Entry 6HEA (electron microscopy, 7.04 A resolution (low resolution: residue-level contacts below are approximate; hydrogen-bond / salt-bridge calls are withheld)); this record covers chains B and 3 of the 34 polymer chains in the assembly.

Chain B:
Molecule: Proteasome subunit alpha
Organism: Archaeoglobus fulgidus DSM 4304
Notes: EC 3.4.25.1; engineered mutation(s): 0
UniProt: O29760 (PSA_ARCFU); numbering as in UniProt (aligned over 5-246)
Chain sequence (242 residues; numbered 5 to 246; the number before each row is that of its first residue):
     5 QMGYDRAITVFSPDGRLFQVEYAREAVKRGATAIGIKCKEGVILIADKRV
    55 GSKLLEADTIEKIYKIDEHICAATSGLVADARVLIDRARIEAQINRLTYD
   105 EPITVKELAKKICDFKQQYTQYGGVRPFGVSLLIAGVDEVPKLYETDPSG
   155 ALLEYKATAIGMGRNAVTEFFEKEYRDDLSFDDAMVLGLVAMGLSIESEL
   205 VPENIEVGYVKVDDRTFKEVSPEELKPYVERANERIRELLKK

Chain 3:
Molecule: Proteasome subunit beta
Organism: Archaeoglobus fulgidus DSM 4304
Notes: EC 3.4.25.1
UniProt: Q9P996 (PSB_ARCFU); residues 12-213 here = UniProt positions 12-213
Chain sequence (202 residues; numbered 12 to 213; the number before each row is that of its first residue):
    12 TTTVGLVCKDGVVMATEKRATMGNFIASKAAKKIYQIADRMAMTTAGSVG
    62 DAQFLARIIKIEANLYEIRRERKPTVRAIATLTSNLLNSYRYFPYLVQLL
   112 IGGIDSEGKSIYSIDPIGGAIEEKDIVATGSGSLTAYGVLEDRFTPEIGV
   162 DEAVELAVRAIYSAMKRDSASGDGIDVVKITEDEFYQYSPEEVEQILAKF
   212 RK
UniProt features mapped onto this chain:
  - active site: Thr12 (Nucleophile)

How chain B and chain 3 interact:
Contacting residue pairs (26; chain B residue first):
  Asn99(B) - Tyr77(3)
  Leu101(B) - Thr92(3)
  Thr102(B) - Ala89(3)
  Thr102(B) - Thr92(3)
  Thr102(B) - Leu93(3)
  Thr102(B) - Asn96(3)
  Tyr103(B) - Tyr77(3)
  Tyr103(B) - Arg88(3)
  Tyr103(B) - Ala89(3)
  Tyr103(B) - Thr92(3)
  Tyr103(B) - Leu93(3)
  Asp104(B) - Arg88(3)
  Asp104(B) - Thr92(3)
  Glu105(B) - Tyr77(3)
  Glu105(B) - Arg81(3)
  Glu105(B) - Thr86(3)
  Glu105(B) - Arg88(3)
  Glu105(B) - Glu118(3)
  Thr108(B) - Arg81(3)
  Thr108(B) - Arg83(3)
  Lys110(B) - Glu82(3)
  Glu111(B) - Tyr77(3)
  Glu111(B) - Arg80(3)
  Glu111(B) - Arg81(3)
  Asp142(B) - Arg83(3)
  Glu143(B) - Arg83(3)
Also at the interface, not in a pair above, chain B (12 interface residues in all): Lys114

Summary:
Chain B and chain 3 each contribute 12 residues to their interface. UniProt lists active-site residue Thr12(3)
on chain 3.
Chain B is Proteasome subunit alpha and chain 3 is Proteasome subunit beta, both from Archaeoglobus fulgidus
DSM 4304; the structure, PAN-proteasome in state 3, was determined by electron microscopy together with 6HE5,
6HE7, 6HE8, 6HE9, 6HEC and 6HED from the same study.
